1K6V - chains A and B; structure by X-ray diffraction, 2.00 A resolution.

# Chain A (and B)
Protein: POL polyprotein
Organism: Human immunodeficiency virus 1
Notes: EC 3.4.23.16; fragment: HIV-1 PROTEASE, Residues 57-155; chain B of this document is another copy of the same molecule, construct and numbering; everything in this record applies to it too
UniProtKB: P35963 (POL_HV1Y2); residues 1-99 here correspond to UniProt positions 57-155 (UniProt number = residue number + 56)
Sequence (99 residues; each row starts with the number of its first residue):
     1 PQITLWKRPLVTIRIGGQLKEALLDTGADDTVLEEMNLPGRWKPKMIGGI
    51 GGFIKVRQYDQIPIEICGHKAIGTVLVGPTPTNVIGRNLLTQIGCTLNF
Construct notes: engineered mutation K7 (Gln63 in P35963), R14 (Lys70 in P35963), T82 (Val138 in P35963), V84 (Ile140 in P35963)
Small-molecule neighbours: analogue of indinavir drug (XN2; N-[2-hydroxy-1-indanyl]-5-[(2-tertiarybutylaminocarbonyl)-4(benzo[1,3]dioxol-5-ylmethyl)-piperazino]-4-hydroxy-2-(1-phe nylethyl)-pentanamide): R8, L23, D25, G27, A28, D29, D30, V32, I47, G48, G49, I50, F53, P81, T82, V84
From the paper describing this entry:
  - conformationally variable residues (side-chain flip): V84

# Chain A / chain B interface
Pairs across the interface (95; chain A residue first):
  P1(A) - L97(B)
  P1(A) - N98(B)
  P1(A) - F99(B)  hydrogen bond (backbone-backbone)
  Q2(A) - T96(B)
  Q2(A) - L97(B)
  Q2(A) - N98(B)  hydrogen bond
  I3(A) - T96(B)
  I3(A) - L97(B)  hydrogen bond (backbone-backbone)
  I3(A) - F99(B)  hydrophobic
  L5(A) - R87(B)  hydrogen bond (backbone-side chain)
  L5(A) - L90(B)  hydrophobic
  L5(A) - T91(B)
  L5(A) - C95(B)
  W6(A) - R87(B)  hydrogen bond (backbone-side chain)
  W6(A) - T91(B)
  K7(A) - R87(B)
  R8(A) - D29(B)  salt bridge
  R8(A) - R87(B)
  P9(A) - T26(B)
  P9(A) - R87(B)
  L23(A) - G27(B)
  L24(A) - T26(B)  hydrogen bond (backbone-side chain)
  L24(A) - L97(B)  hydrophobic
  D25(A) - D25(B)
  D25(A) - T26(B)
  D25(A) - G27(B)  hydrogen bond (side chain-backbone)
  T26(A) - L5(B)
  T26(A) - P9(B)
  T26(A) - L24(B)  hydrogen bond (side chain-backbone)
  T26(A) - D25(B)
  T26(A) - T26(B)  hydrogen bond (side chain-backbone)
  T26(A) - L97(B)
  G27(A) - L23(B)
  G27(A) - L24(B)
  G27(A) - D25(B)
  D29(A) - R8(B)  salt bridge
  G49(A) - I50(B)
  G49(A) - P81(B)
  I50(A) - I47(B)  hydrophobic
  I50(A) - G49(B)
  I50(A) - I50(B)  hydrogen bond (backbone-backbone)
  I50(A) - G52(B)
  I50(A) - I54(B)  hydrophobic
  I50(A) - T80(B)
  I50(A) - P81(B)
  G51(A) - I50(B)  hydrogen bond (backbone-backbone)
  G51(A) - G51(B)
  G51(A) - G52(B)
  G51(A) - I54(B)
  G52(A) - I50(B)
  G52(A) - G51(B)
  I54(A) - I50(B)  hydrophobic
  I54(A) - G51(B)
  H69(A) - F99(B)
  T80(A) - I50(B)
  R87(A) - L5(B)  hydrogen bond (side chain-backbone)
  R87(A) - W6(B)  hydrogen bond (side chain-backbone)
  R87(A) - K7(B)
  R87(A) - R8(B)
  R87(A) - P9(B)
  L90(A) - L5(B)  hydrophobic
  T91(A) - L5(B)
  T91(A) - W6(B)
  I93(A) - F99(B)
  G94(A) - N98(B)
  G94(A) - F99(B)
  C95(A) - L5(B)
  C95(A) - L97(B)  hydrophobic
  C95(A) - N98(B)
  C95(A) - F99(B)  hydrophobic
  T96(A) - Q2(B)
  T96(A) - I3(B)
  T96(A) - T96(B)
  T96(A) - L97(B)
  T96(A) - N98(B)  hydrogen bond (backbone-backbone)
  L97(A) - P1(B)
  L97(A) - Q2(B)
  L97(A) - I3(B)  hydrogen bond (backbone-backbone)
  L97(A) - L24(B)  hydrophobic
  L97(A) - T26(B)
  L97(A) - C95(B)  hydrophobic
  L97(A) - T96(B)
  L97(A) - L97(B)  hydrophobic
  N98(A) - P1(B)
  N98(A) - Q2(B)  hydrogen bond
  N98(A) - G94(B)
  N98(A) - C95(B)
  N98(A) - T96(B)  hydrogen bond (backbone-backbone)
  N98(A) - N98(B)  hydrogen bond
  F99(A) - P1(B)  hydrogen bond (backbone-backbone)
  F99(A) - I3(B)  hydrophobic
  F99(A) - H69(B)
  F99(A) - I93(B)
  F99(A) - G94(B)
  F99(A) - C95(B)  hydrophobic
Other interface residues (no listed pair), chain A (35 interface residues in all): T4, F53, C67, P81
Other interface residues (no listed pair), chain B (37 interface residues in all): T4, V32, G48, C67

# Summary
The interface between chain A and chain B involves 35 residues on one side and 37 on the other; the contacts
include 19 hydrogen bonds and 2 salt bridges. Polar contacts include R8(A)-D29(B), Q2(A)-N98(B) and
L5(A)-R87(B). Ligands of chain A: analogue of indinavir drug. The paper reports conformational variability at
V84(A).
Both chains are POL polyprotein (Human immunodeficiency virus 1). Entry 1K6V (Lack of synergy for inhibitors
targeting A multi-drug resistant HIV-1 protease) was determined by X-ray diffraction together with 1K6C, 1K6P
and 1K6T from the same study.
